Entry 6USA (X-ray diffraction, 2.41 A resolution); this record covers chains B and D of the 4 polymer chains in the assembly.

== Chain B (and D) ==
Protein: Tryptophan synthase beta chain
Source organism: Mycobacterium tuberculosis (strain ATCC 25618 / H37Rv)
Notes: EC 4.2.1.20; chain D of this document is another copy of the same molecule, construct and numbering; everything in this record applies to it too
Reference sequence: P9WFX9 (TRPB_MYCTU); residues 1-410 here correspond to UniProt positions 13-422 (UniProt number = residue number + 12)
Amino-acid sequence (410 residues; row label = number of the first residue in the row):
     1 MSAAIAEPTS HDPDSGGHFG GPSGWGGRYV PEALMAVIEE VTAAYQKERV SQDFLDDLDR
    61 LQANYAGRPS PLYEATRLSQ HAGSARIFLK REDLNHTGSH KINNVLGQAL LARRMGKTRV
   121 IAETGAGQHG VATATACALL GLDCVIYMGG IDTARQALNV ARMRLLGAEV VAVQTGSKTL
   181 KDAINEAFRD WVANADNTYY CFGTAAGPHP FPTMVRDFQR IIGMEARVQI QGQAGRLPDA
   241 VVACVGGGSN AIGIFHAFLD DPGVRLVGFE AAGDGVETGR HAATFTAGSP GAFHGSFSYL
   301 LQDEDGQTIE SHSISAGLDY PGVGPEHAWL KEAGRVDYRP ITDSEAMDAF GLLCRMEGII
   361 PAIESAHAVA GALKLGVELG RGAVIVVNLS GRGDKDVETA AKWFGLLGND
Unresolved in the structure: 1-4, 409-410 (chain D: 1-3, 408-410)
Ion coordination: K+: Gly-246, Ala-282, Thr-284, Tyr-320, Gly-322
Small-molecule neighbours:
  - P1T (2-[({3-hydroxy-2-methyl-5-[(phosphonooxy)methyl]pyridin-4-yl}methyl)amino]acrylic acid): Ser-99, His-100, Lys-101, Glu-123, Thr-124, Gly-125, Ala-126, Gly-127, Gln-128, His-129, Leu-180, Gly-203, Thr-204, Cys-244, Val-245, Gly-246, Gly-247, Gly-248, Ser-249, Asn-250, Ala-251, Gly-317, Leu-318, Ala-362, Glu-364, Ser-365, Ser-390, Gly-391
  - PZJ ((3R,4R)-4-[4-(2-Chlorophenyl)piperazin-1-yl]-1,1-dioxothiolan-3-ol): Tyr-29, Val-30, Pro-31, Leu-34, Ile-184, Phe-188, Trp-191, Tyr-200, Phe-202, Gly-207, Pro-208, Phe-211, Phe-293, His-294, Gly-295
Reported in the primary citation:
  - binding site for PZJ: Leu-34, Ile-184, Asn-185, Phe-188, Trp-191, Tyr-200, Phe-202, Pro-208, Phe-211, His-294, Gly-295
  - conformationally variable residues (side-chain flip): Phe-188, Phe-202

== Chain B / chain D interface ==
Pairs across the interface (83):
  Ala-63(B) with Pro-71(D)
  Asn-64(B) with Pro-71(D); Leu-72(D); Tyr-73(D); Gln-233(D)
  Tyr-65(B) with Tyr-73(D); Arg-91(D), hydrogen bond (backbone-side chain); Leu-94(D); Glu-357(D), hydrogen bond (side chain-backbone); Gly-358(D), hydrogen bond (side chain-backbone)
  Ala-66(B) with Leu-94(D)
  Gly-67(B) with Pro-71(D)
  Pro-71(B) with Ala-63(D); Asn-64(D)
  Leu-72(B) with Asn-64(D)
  Tyr-73(B) with Asn-64(D); Tyr-65(D); Leu-139(D)
  Arg-77(B) with Ala-138(D), hydrogen bond (side chain-backbone); Leu-139(D), hydrogen bond (side chain-backbone); Gly-141(D)
  Arg-91(B) with Asn-64(D); Tyr-65(D), hydrogen bond (side chain-backbone); His-96(D), hydrogen bond
  Leu-94(B) with Tyr-65(D); Leu-94(D); His-96(D)
  His-96(B) with Arg-91(D), hydrogen bond; Leu-94(D); Gly-358(D), hydrogen bond (side chain-backbone); Ile-359(D)
  Thr-135(B) with Gly-358(D)
  Ala-138(B) with Arg-77(D), hydrogen bond (backbone-side chain); Cys-354(D); Arg-355(D); Met-356(D); Gly-358(D)
  Leu-139(B) with Tyr-73(D); Arg-77(D), hydrogen bond (backbone-side chain); Met-356(D); Glu-357(D)
  Gly-141(B) with Arg-77(D)
  Ala-161(B) with Val-397(D), hydrophobic
  Arg-162(B) with Ile-360(D); Asp-394(D), salt bridge; Val-397(D)
  Arg-164(B) with Leu-406(D), hydrogen bond (side chain-backbone); Leu-407(D)
  Leu-165(B) with Cys-354(D); Val-397(D), hydrophobic; Leu-406(D), hydrophobic
  Leu-166(B) with Cys-354(D); Gly-358(D); Ile-360(D), hydrophobic
  Gln-233(B) with Asn-64(D)
  Cys-354(B) with Ala-138(D); Leu-165(D); Leu-166(D)
  Arg-355(B) with Ala-138(D)
  Met-356(B) with Ala-138(D); Leu-139(D)
  Glu-357(B) with Tyr-65(D), hydrogen bond (backbone-side chain); Leu-139(D)
  Gly-358(B) with Tyr-65(D), hydrogen bond (backbone-side chain); His-96(D), hydrogen bond (backbone-side chain); Thr-135(D); Ala-138(D); Leu-166(D)
  Ile-359(B) with His-96(D)
  Ile-360(B) with Arg-162(D)
  Arg-392(B) with Arg-392(D); Asp-394(D), salt bridge
  Asp-394(B) with Leu-158(D); Arg-162(D), salt bridge; Arg-392(D), salt bridge
  Val-397(B) with Leu-158(D), hydrophobic; Ala-161(D), hydrophobic; Arg-162(D); Leu-165(D), hydrophobic
  Ala-400(B) with Leu-165(D), hydrophobic
  Ala-401(B) with Leu-165(D)
  Leu-406(B) with Arg-164(D), hydrogen bond (backbone-side chain); Leu-165(D), hydrophobic
Also at the interface, not in a pair above, chain B (38 interface residues in all): Leu-158, Phe-350, Phe-404
Also at the interface, not in a pair above, chain D (40 interface residues in all): Ala-66, Gly-67, Asn-95, Phe-350, Ala-400, Ala-401, Phe-404

== Overview ==
38 residues of chain B and 40 residues of chain D are in contact; the contacts include 16 hydrogen bonds and 4
salt bridges. Polar contacts include Arg-162(B)/Asp-394(D), Arg-392(B)/Asp-394(D) and Tyr-65(B)/Arg-91(D).
From the paper: a binding site for PZJ at Leu-34(B), Ile-184(B) and Asn-185(B) among others; conformational
variability at Phe-188(B) and Phe-202(B).
Both chains are Tryptophan synthase beta chain (Mycobacterium tuberculosis (strain ATCC 25618 / H37Rv)). Entry
6USA (Crystal structure of tryptophan synthase from M. tuberculosis - aminoacrylate- and GSK1-bound form) was
determined by X-ray diffraction together with 6U6C from the same study.
